PDB entry 4G4Q | X-ray diffraction, 1.86 A resolution | chains A and C of the 3 polymer chains in the assembly

Chain A:
Molecule: Formamidopyrimidine-DNA glycosylase
Source organism: Geobacillus stearothermophilus
Notes: EC 3.2.2.23; fragment: MutM
Reference sequence: P84131 (P84131_GEOSE); residue numbers follow UniProt; this construct covers 2-274
Sequence (273 residues; numbered 2 to 274; the number before each row is that of its first residue):
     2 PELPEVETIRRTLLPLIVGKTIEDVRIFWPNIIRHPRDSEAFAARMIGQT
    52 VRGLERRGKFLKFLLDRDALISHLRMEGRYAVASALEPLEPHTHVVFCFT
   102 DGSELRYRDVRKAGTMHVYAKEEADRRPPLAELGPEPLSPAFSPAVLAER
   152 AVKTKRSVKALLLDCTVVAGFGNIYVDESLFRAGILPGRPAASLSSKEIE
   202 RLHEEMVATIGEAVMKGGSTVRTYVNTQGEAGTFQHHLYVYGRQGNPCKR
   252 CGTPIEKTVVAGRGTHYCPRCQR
Disordered / not traced: 218-236
Differences from the reference sequence: engineered mutation Ala114 (Phe in P84131), Cys166 (Gln in P84131)
Metal / ion sites: Zn2+: Cys249, Cys252, Cys269, Cys272
From the paper describing this entry:
  - mutagenesis - R76K, R76M, F114A: decreased catalytic activity on oxoG
  - mutagenesis - F114A: unchanged catalytic activity
  - mutagenesis - F114A: increased binding to non-lesion-containing DNA
  - conformationally variable residues (order/disorder transition): Lys217 to His237
  - binding site for the 16-nt DNA strand (chain C): Met77
  - mutagenesis - R76A: decreased catalytic activity on oxoG-containing substrate

Chain C:
Molecule: 16-nt DNA strand
Sequence (16 nucleotides; numbered 1 to 16; the number before each row is that of its first residue):
     1 TGCGTCCGAGXCTACC
Disordered / not traced: 1-3, 15-16
Modified positions: TX2 (5'-O-{(R)-hydroxy[(2-sulfanylethyl)amino]phosphoryl}thymidine) at position 11

How chain A and chain C interact:
Residue-residue contacts - 21 pairs, chain A then chain C:
  Lys60(A) - DA9(C)  phosphate contact
  Lys60(A) - DG10(C)  phosphate contact
  Phe61(A) - DG10(C)  sugar contact
  His74(A) - DA9(C)  hydrogen bond to the phosphate
  His74(A) - DG10(C)  salt bridge to the phosphate
  Arg76(A) - DA9(C)  hydrogen bond to the sugar
  Arg76(A) - DG10(C)  hydrogen bond to the sugar
  Met77(A) - DG8(C)  base contact
  Pro129(A) - DC12(C)  phosphate contact
  Pro130(A) - TX2_11(C)  base contact
  Ala132(A) - TX2_11(C)  base contact
  Glu133(A) - TX2_11(C)  base contact
  Leu134(A) - TX2_11(C)  base contact
  Cys166(A) - TX2_11(C)  covalent bond
  Thr167(A) - TX2_11(C)  base contact
  Asn174(A) - DA9(C)  phosphate contact
  Gly263(A) - DG8(C)  phosphate contact
  Arg264(A) - DG8(C)  phosphate contact
  Arg264(A) - DA9(C)  salt bridge to the phosphate
  Arg264(A) - DG10(C)  base contact
  Gly265(A) - DG8(C)  hydrogen bond to the phosphate
Interface residues without a listed pair, chain A (19 interface residues in all): Arg112, Leu164, Gly171

Overview:
The interface between chain A and chain C involves 19 residues on one side and 5 on the other; the contacts
include 1 covalent bond, 4 hydrogen bonds and 2 salt bridges. Polar pairs include Arg76(A)-DA9(C),
Arg76(A)-DG10(C) and His74(A)-DA9(C). From the paper: a binding site for the 16-nt DNA strand (chain C) at
Met77(A); R76K, R76M and F114A of chain A reduce catalytic activity on oxoG.
Chain A is Formamidopyrimidine-DNA glycosylase (Geobacillus stearothermophilus) and chain C is a 16-nt DNA
strand; the structure, MutM containing F114A mutation bound to undamaged DNA, was determined by X-ray
diffraction together with 4G4N, 4G4O and 4G4R from the same study.
